3BT2 - chains H and U of the 5 polymer chains in the assembly; structure by X-ray diffraction, 2.50 A resolution.

Chain H:
Molecule: anti-uPAR antibody, heavy chain
Source organism: Mus musculus
Notes: fragment: Fab fragment, heavy chain; antibody fragment or engineered binder
Amino-acid sequence (214 residues; row label = number of the first residue in the row; a row labelled like 82A-82C holds insertion residues (82A, then the next letters in order)):
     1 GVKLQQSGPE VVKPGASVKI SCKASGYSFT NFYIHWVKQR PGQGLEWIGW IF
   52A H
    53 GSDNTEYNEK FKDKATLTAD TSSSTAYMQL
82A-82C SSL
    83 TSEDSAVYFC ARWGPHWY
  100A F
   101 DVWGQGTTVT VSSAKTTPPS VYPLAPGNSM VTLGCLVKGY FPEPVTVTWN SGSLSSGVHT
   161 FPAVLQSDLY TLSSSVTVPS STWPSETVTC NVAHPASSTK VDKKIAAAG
Unresolved in the structure: 127, 209
Cystine bridges: Cys22-Cys92, Cys135-Cys190

Chain U:
Molecule: Urokinase plasminogen activator surface receptor
Source organism: Homo sapiens
UniProtKB: Q03405 (UPAR_HUMAN); residues 1-281 here correspond to UniProt positions 23-303 (UniProt number = residue number + 22)
Amino-acid sequence (283 residues; numbered 0 to 281 plus 1 insertion-coded residue; the number before each row is that of its first residue; numbering starts at 0):
     0 R
    1A S
     1 LRCMQCKTNG DCRVEECALG QDLCRTTIVR LWEEGEELEL VEKSCTHSEK TNRTLSYRTG
    61 LKITSLTEVV CGLDLCNQGN SGRAVTYSRS RYLECISCGS SDMSCERGRH QSLQCRSPEE
   121 QCLDVVTHWI QEGEEGRPKD DRHLRGCGYL PGCPGSNGFH NNDTFHFLKC CNTTKCNEGP
   181 ILELENLPQN GRQCYSCKGN STHGCSSEET FLIDCRGPMN QCLVATGTHE PKNQSYMVRG
   241 CATASMCQHA HLGDAFSMNH IDVSCCTKSG CNHPDLDVQY R
Unresolved in the structure: 0, 81-86, 131-138, 249-251, 276-281
Cystine bridges: Cys3-Cys24, Cys6-Cys12, Cys17-Cys45, Cys71-Cys76, Cys95-Cys122, Cys98-Cys105, Cys115-Cys147, Cys153-Cys170, Cys171-Cys176, Cys194-Cys222, Cys197-Cys205, Cys215-Cys241, Cys247-Cys265, Cys266-Cys271
Covalently attached groups: N-acetylglucosamine (NAG) linked to Asn52, Asn172, Asn200
Construct notes: expression tag (0, 1A)
UniProt features mapped onto this chain:
  - site (Cleavage): Arg83, Ala84, Arg89, Ser90
  - glycosylation (N-linked (GlcNAc...) asparagine): Asn52, Asn162, Asn172, Asn200, Asn233

Interface between chain H and chain U:
Contacting residue pairs (19):
  Tyr33(H) - Asn190(U)  hydrogen bond
  Tyr33(H) - Gly217(U)  hydrogen bond (side chain-backbone)
  Tyr33(H) - Asn220(U)  hydrogen bond
  Trp50(H) - Asn190(U)  hydrogen bond (side chain-backbone)
  Trp50(H) - Arg192(U)
  Phe52(H) - Asn220(U)
  Asp55(H) - Thr267(U)  hydrogen bond (backbone-side chain)
  Asn56(H) - Arg192(U)  hydrogen bond
  Asn56(H) - Asn220(U)  hydrogen bond
  Asn56(H) - Thr267(U)
  Thr57(H) - Arg192(U)  hydrogen bond (backbone-side chain)
  Glu58(H) - Gly191(U)
  Glu58(H) - Arg192(U)  salt bridge
  Glu58(H) - Ser269(U)  hydrogen bond
  Trp95(H) - Pro188(U)  hydrophobic
  Trp99(H) - Leu187(U)
  Trp99(H) - Pro188(U)
  Trp99(H) - Gly217(U)
  Trp99(H) - Pro218(U)
Also at the interface, not in a pair above, chain U (13 interface residues in all): Asn186, Gln189, Gln221

In short:
9 residues of chain H and 13 residues of chain U are in contact; the contacts include 9 hydrogen bonds and 1
salt bridge. Among the polar pairs are Glu58(H)-Arg192(U), Tyr33(H)-Asn190(U) and Tyr33(H)-Gly217(U).
N-acetylglucosamine is covalently linked to Asn52(U), Asn172(U) and Asn200(U).
Chain H is anti-uPAR antibody, heavy chain (Mus musculus) and chain U is Urokinase plasminogen activator
surface receptor (Homo sapiens); the structure, Structure of urokinase receptor, urokinase and vitronectin
complex, was determined by X-ray diffraction together with 3BT1 from the same study.
